3NNN - chains A and B; structure by X-ray diffraction, 2.20 A resolution.

Chain A (and B):
Name: DNA binding response regulator D
Organism: Thermotoga maritima
Notes: fragment: N-terminal Domain; chain B of this document is another copy of the same molecule, construct and numbering; everything in this record applies to it too
Reference sequence: Q9WYN0 (Q9WYN0_THEMA); residues 1-122 here = UniProt positions 1-122
Chain sequence (122 residues; row label = number of the first residue in the row):
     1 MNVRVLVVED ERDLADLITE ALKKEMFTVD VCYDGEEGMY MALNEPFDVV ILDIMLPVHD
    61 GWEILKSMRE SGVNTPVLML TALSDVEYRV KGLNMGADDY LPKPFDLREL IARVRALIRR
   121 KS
Unresolved in the structure: 1, 121-122
Bound ions: Mg2+: Asp10, Asp53, Met55; beryllium trifluoride ion near Asp53 (its only coordinating residue here)
From the paper describing this entry:
  - conformationally variable residues (side-chain flip): Thr81, Tyr100

Chain A / chain B interface:
Contacting residue pairs (35; chain A residue first):
  Arg69(A) with Arg120(B)
  Asn74(A) with Arg120(B), hydrogen bond (backbone-side chain)
  Thr75(A) with Arg120(B)
  Pro76(A) with Arg120(B)
  Val86(A) with Asp106(B); Arg108(B); Glu109(B)
  Glu87(A) with Arg108(B), salt bridge
  Arg89(A) with Glu109(B), salt bridge
  Leu93(A) with Arg113(B); Arg119(B), hydrogen bond (backbone-side chain)
  Asn94(A) with Ala112(B); Arg115(B)
  Gly96(A) with Arg119(B)
  Ala97(A) with Arg119(B), hydrogen bond (backbone-side chain)
  Asp98(A) with Arg120(B), salt bridge
  Asp99(A) with Arg113(B), salt bridge
  Tyr100(A) with Arg113(B), hydrogen bond (backbone-side chain)
  Asp106(A) with Val86(B)
  Arg108(A) with Val86(B); Glu87(B), salt bridge; Val90(B)
  Glu109(A) with Val86(B); Arg89(B), salt bridge; Val90(B)
  Arg113(A) with Asp99(B), salt bridge; Tyr100(B), hydrogen bond (side chain-backbone)
  Arg119(A) with Leu93(B), hydrogen bond (side chain-backbone); Asn94(B); Gly96(B), hydrogen bond (side chain-backbone); Ala97(B), hydrogen bond (side chain-backbone)
  Arg120(A) with Arg69(B); Asn74(B), hydrogen bond (side chain-backbone); Pro76(B); Asp98(B), salt bridge
Interface residues without a listed pair, chain A (23 interface residues in all): Val90, Ala112, Ala116
Interface residues without a listed pair, chain B (24 interface residues in all): Thr75, Ala116

Summary:
23 residues of chain A and 24 residues of chain B are in contact, with 9 hydrogen bonds and 8 salt bridges.
Among the polar pairs are Glu87(A)-Arg108(B), Arg89(A)-Glu109(B) and Asp98(A)-Arg120(B). Asp10(A), Asp53(A)
and Met55(A) form the Mg2+ site. The paper reports conformational variability at Thr81(A) and Tyr100(A).
Chain A and chain B are both DNA binding response regulator D (Thermotoga maritima); the structure, BeF3
Activated DrrD Receiver Domain, was determined by X-ray diffraction (same publication as 3NHZ and 3NNS).
